PDB entry 9CA8 | electron microscopy, 3.92 A resolution | chains Q and Y of the 20 polymer chains in the assembly

Chain Q:
Protein: Histone H2A type 1
Organism: Xenopus laevis
UniProtKB: P06897 (H2A1_XENLA); residues 1-122 here correspond to UniProt positions 2-123 (UniProt number = residue number + 1)
Sequence (128 residues; row label = number of the first residue in the row):
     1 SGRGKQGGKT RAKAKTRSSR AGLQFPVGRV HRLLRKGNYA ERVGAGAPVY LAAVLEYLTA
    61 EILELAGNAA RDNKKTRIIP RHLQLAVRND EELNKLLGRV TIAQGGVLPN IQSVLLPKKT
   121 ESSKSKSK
Unresolved in the structure: 1-14, 111-128
Differences from the reference sequence: conflict Arg99 (Gly100 in P06897); expression tag (123-128)
UniProt features mapped onto this chain:
  - modified residue: Ser1 (N-acetylserine), Lys5 (N6-(2-hydroxyisobutyryl)lysine), Lys9 (N6-(2-hydroxyisobutyryl)lysine), Lys36 (N6-(2-hydroxyisobutyryl)lysine), Lys74 (N6-(2-hydroxyisobutyryl)lysine), Lys75 (N6-(2-hydroxyisobutyryl)lysine), Lys95 (N6-(2-hydroxyisobutyryl)lysine), Gln104 (N5-methylglutamine), Lys118 (N6-(2-hydroxyisobutyryl)lysine)
  - cross-link (Glycyl lysine isopeptide (Lys-Gly)): Lys13 (interchain with G-Cter in ubiquitin), Lys15 (interchain with G-Cter in ubiquitin), Lys119 (interchain with G-Cter in ubiquitin)

Chain Y:
Molecule: 285-nt DNA strand
Sequence (285 nucleotides; each row starts with the number of its first residue; numbers below 1 keep their minus sign (DA-179 is residue -179)):
  -179 ATCGAAGGGC GCCTATATAA GGGGGTGGGG GCGCGTTCGT CCTCCCTCTC CTCGCGGCGC
  -119 GAGTTTCAGG CAGCGCTGCG TCCTGCTGCG CACGTGGGAA GCCCTGCTGG AGAATCCCGG
   -59 TGCGCAGGCC GCTCAATTGG TCGTAGACAG CTCTAGCACC GCTTAAACGC AGCTACGCGC
     1 TGTCCCCCGC GTTTTAACCG CCAAGGGGAT TACTCCCTAG TCTCCAGGCA GCTGTCAGAT
    61 ATGTACATCC TGTGATCCCC GGGTACCGAG CTCGAATTCA CTGGC
Unresolved in the structure: -179 to -77, 59-105

Interface between chain Q and chain Y:
Contacting residue pairs (9):
  Arg29(Q) - DC49(Y)  sugar contact
  Arg29(Q) - DA50(Y)  salt bridge to the phosphate
  Glu41(Q) - DG40(Y)  phosphate contact
  Arg42(Q) - DA39(Y)  sugar contact
  Arg42(Q) - DG40(Y)  salt bridge to the phosphate
  Val43(Q) - DA39(Y)  sugar contact
  Val43(Q) - DG40(Y)  hydrogen bond to the phosphate
  Gly44(Q) - DA39(Y)  phosphate contact
  Ala45(Q) - DA39(Y)  hydrogen bond to the phosphate
Interface residues without a listed pair, chain Q (8 interface residues in all): Thr16, Arg35
Interface residues without a listed pair, chain Y (6 interface residues in all): DT41, DG48

Overview:
The interface between chain Q and chain Y involves 8 residues on one side and 6 on the other; the contacts
include 2 hydrogen bonds and 2 salt bridges. Among the polar pairs are Val43(Q)-DG40(Y), Ala45(Q)-DA39(Y) and
Arg29(Q)-DA50(Y).
Here chain Q is Histone H2A type 1 (Xenopus laevis) and chain Y is a 285-nt DNA strand. Entry 9CA8 (Cryo-EM
structure of human SRCAP-nucleosome complex in the partially-engaged state (composite structure)) was
determined by electron microscopy.
